Entry 1NLB (X-ray diffraction, 1.60 A resolution); this record covers chains L and H.

Chain L:
Protein: antibody 19D9D6 light chain
Organism: Mus musculus
Notes: antibody fragment or engineered binder
Sequence (220 residues; row label = number of the first residue in the row; a row labelled like 27A-27F holds insertion residues (27A, then the next letters in order)):
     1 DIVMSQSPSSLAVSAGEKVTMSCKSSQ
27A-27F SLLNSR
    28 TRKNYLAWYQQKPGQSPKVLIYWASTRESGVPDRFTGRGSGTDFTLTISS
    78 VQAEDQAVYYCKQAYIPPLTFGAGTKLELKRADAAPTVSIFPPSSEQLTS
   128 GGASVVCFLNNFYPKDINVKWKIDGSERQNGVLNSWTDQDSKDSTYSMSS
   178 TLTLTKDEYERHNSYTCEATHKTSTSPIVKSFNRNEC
Disulfide bonds: Cys23-Cys88, Cys134-Cys194

Chain H:
Protein: antibody 19D9D6 heavy chain
Organism: Mus musculus
Notes: antibody fragment or engineered binder
Sequence (218 residues; each row starts with the number of its first residue; a row labelled like 82A-82C holds insertion residues (82A, then the next letters in order)):
     1 QIQLVQSGPELKKPGETVKISCKASGYTFTDFSMHWVNQAPGKGLNWMGW
    51 VN
   52A T
    53 ETGEPTYADDFKGRFAFSLETSASTAYLQI
82A-82C NSL
    83 KNEDTATYFCARFLLRQY
  100A F
   101 DVWGAGTTVTVSSAKTTPPSVYPLAPGSAAQTNSMVTLGCLVKGYFPEPV
   151 TVTWNSGSLSSGVHTFPAVLQSDLYTLSSSVTVPSSTWPSETVTCNVAHP
   201 ASSTKVDKKIVPR
Disulfide bonds: Cys22-Cys92, Cys140-Cys195

Interface between chain L and chain H:
Contacting residue pairs (70; chain L residue first):
  Tyr32(L) - Gln99(H)
  Tyr36(L) - Tyr100(H)
  Tyr36(L) - Phe100A(H)  hydrogen bond (side chain-backbone)
  Tyr36(L) - Trp103(H)  hydrophobic
  Gln38(L) - Gln39(H)  hydrogen bond
  Ser43(L) - Phe91(H)
  Ser43(L) - Trp103(H)
  Ser43(L) - Gly104(H)
  Pro44(L) - Leu45(H)  hydrophobic
  Pro44(L) - Trp103(H)  hydrogen bond (backbone-side chain)
  Val46(L) - Tyr100(H)  hydrophobic
  Val46(L) - Phe100A(H)
  Tyr49(L) - Arg98(H)
  Tyr49(L) - Tyr100(H)  hydrophobic
  Trp50(L) - Arg98(H)
  Glu55(L) - Tyr100(H)  hydrogen bond
  Glu55(L) - Asp101(H)
  Tyr87(L) - Gln39(H)
  Tyr87(L) - Lys43(H)
  Tyr87(L) - Gly44(H)
  Tyr87(L) - Leu45(H)  hydrophobic
  Lys89(L) - Gln99(H)  hydrogen bond (side chain-backbone)
  Lys89(L) - Tyr100(H)
  Lys89(L) - Phe100A(H)
  Ala91(L) - Gln99(H)  hydrogen bond (backbone-side chain)
  Pro95(L) - Trp47(H)  hydrophobic
  Leu96(L) - Trp47(H)
  Leu96(L) - Phe100A(H)  hydrophobic
  Phe98(L) - Leu45(H)
  Ser116(L) - Thr137(H)
  Phe118(L) - Leu124(H)
  Phe118(L) - Ala125(H)
  Phe118(L) - Pro126(H)
  Phe118(L) - Thr137(H)
  Pro119(L) - Arg213(H)  hydrogen bond (backbone-side chain)
  Pro120(L) - Arg213(H)  hydrogen bond (backbone-side chain)
  Ser121(L) - Tyr122(H)
  Ser121(L) - Pro123(H)
  Glu123(L) - Pro123(H)
  Glu123(L) - Lys208(H)  salt bridge
  Gln124(L) - Tyr122(H)
  Gln124(L) - Lys143(H)
  Ser131(L) - Leu141(H)
  Ser131(L) - Lys143(H)
  Phe135(L) - Leu124(H)  hydrophobic
  Phe135(L) - Gly139(H)
  Phe135(L) - Phe166(H)  hydrophobic
  Phe135(L) - Ser178(H)
  Phe135(L) - Ser179(H)
  Phe135(L) - Ser180(H)
  Asn137(L) - Phe166(H)
  Asn137(L) - Ser180(H)  hydrogen bond
  Asn138(L) - His164(H)  hydrogen bond
  Leu160(L) - Val169(H)  hydrophobic
  Leu160(L) - Gln171(H)
  Leu160(L) - Thr176(H)
  Asn161(L) - Val169(H)
  Ser162(L) - Phe166(H)
  Ser162(L) - Pro167(H)  hydrogen bond (side chain-backbone)
  Ser162(L) - Val169(H)
  Trp163(L) - Pro167(H)
  Thr164(L) - Phe166(H)
  Ser174(L) - His164(H)  hydrogen bond
  Ser174(L) - Phe166(H)
  Met175(L) - Phe166(H)
  Ser176(L) - Phe166(H)
  Ser176(L) - Ser178(H)  hydrogen bond
  Thr180(L) - Lys143(H)
  Glu213(L) - Ala129(H)
  Cys214(L) - Ser128(H)
Also at the interface, not in a pair above, chain L (42 interface residues in all): Ala34, Gln42, Val133, Val159, Thr178
Also at the interface, not in a pair above, chain H (43 interface residues in all): His35, Val37, Asn46, Ala60, Phe95, Gly127, Leu138, Thr165

In short:
Chain L and chain H form an interface of 42 and 43 residues respectively; the contacts include 13 hydrogen
bonds and 1 salt bridge. Polar pairs include Glu123(L)-Lys208(H), Tyr36(L)-Phe100A(H) and Gln38(L)-Gln39(H).
Chain L is antibody 19D9D6 light chain and chain H is antibody 19D9D6 heavy chain, both from Mus musculus; the
structure, crystal structure of anti-HCV monoclonal antibody 19D9D6, was determined by X-ray diffraction (same
publication as 1N64).
